Entry 9AST (electron microscopy, 3.07 A resolution); this record covers chains B and G of the 6 polymer chains in the assembly.

[Chain B]
Molecule: Guanine nucleotide-binding protein G(I)/G(S)/G(T) subunit beta-1
From: Homo sapiens
Reference sequence: P62873 (GBB1_HUMAN); numbering as in UniProt (aligned over 2-340)
Amino-acid sequence (351 residues; each row starts with the number of its first residue; numbers below 1 keep their minus sign (Met-10 is residue -10)):
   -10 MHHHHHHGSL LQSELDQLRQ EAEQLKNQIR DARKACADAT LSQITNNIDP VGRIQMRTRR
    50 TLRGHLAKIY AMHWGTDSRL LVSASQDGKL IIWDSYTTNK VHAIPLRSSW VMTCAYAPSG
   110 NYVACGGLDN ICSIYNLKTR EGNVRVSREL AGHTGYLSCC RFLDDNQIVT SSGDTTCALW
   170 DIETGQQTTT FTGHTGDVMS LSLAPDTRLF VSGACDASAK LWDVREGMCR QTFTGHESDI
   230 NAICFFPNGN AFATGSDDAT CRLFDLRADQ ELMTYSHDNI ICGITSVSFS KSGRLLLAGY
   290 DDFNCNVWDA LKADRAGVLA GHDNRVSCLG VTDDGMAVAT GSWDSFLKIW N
Disordered / not traced: -10 to 4
Construct notes: expression tag (-10 to 1)
UniProt features mapped onto this chain:
  - modified residue: Ser2 (N-acetylserine), His266 (Phosphohistidine)
  - natural variant: Leu30 (L30F: In MRD42; uncertain significance), Arg52 (R52G: In MRD42), Gly64 (G64V: In MRD42), Asp76 (D76E: In MRD42; D76G: In MRD42), Gly77 (G77S: In MRD42), Lys78 (K78R: In MRD42), Ile80 (I80N: In MRD42; I80T: In MRD42), His91 (H91R: In MRD42; uncertain significance), Ala92 (A92T: In MRD42), Pro94 (P94S: In MRD42), Leu95 (L95P: In MRD42), Arg96 (R96L: In MRD42), 5 further natural variant entries in UniProt

[Chain G]
Molecule: Guanine nucleotide-binding protein G(I)/G(S)/G(O) subunit gamma-2
From: Homo sapiens
Reference sequence: P59768 (GBG2_HUMAN); residues 1-71 here = UniProt positions 1-71
Amino-acid sequence (71 residues; numbered 1 to 71; the number before each row is that of its first residue):
     1 MASNNTASIA QARKLVQQLK MEANIDRIKV SKAAADLMAY CEAHAKEDPL LTPVPASQNP
    61 FREKKFFCAI L
Disordered / not traced: 1-8, 63-71
Construct notes: conflict Gln17 (Glu in P59768), Gln58 (Glu in P59768)
UniProt features mapped onto this chain:
  - modified residue: Ala2 (N-acetylalanine), Cys68 (Cysteine methyl ester)
  - lipidation: Cys68 (S-geranylgeranyl cysteine)

[How chain B and chain G interact]
Contacting residue pairs - 77 pairs, chain B then chain G:
  Leu7(B) - Gln11(G)
  Leu7(B) - Leu15(G)
  Arg8(B) - Gln11(G)
  Glu10(B) - Leu15(G)
  Glu10(B) - Leu19(G)
  Ala11(B) - Leu15(G)
  Ala11(B) - Gln18(G)  hydrogen bond (backbone-side chain)
  Leu14(B) - Leu19(G)  hydrophobic
  Lys15(B) - Gln18(G)
  Ile18(B) - Gln18(G)
  Ile18(B) - Glu22(G)
  Ala24(B) - Lys29(G)  hydrogen bond (backbone-side chain)
  Cys25(B) - Arg27(G)
  Cys25(B) - Ile28(G)
  Cys25(B) - Lys29(G)
  Cys25(B) - Val30(G)  hydrogen bond (backbone-backbone)
  Asp27(B) - Lys29(G)
  Asp27(B) - Val30(G)  hydrogen bond (side chain-backbone)
  Asp27(B) - Ser31(G)  hydrogen bond
  Ala28(B) - Val30(G)
  Leu30(B) - Ala34(G)  hydrophobic
  Ile33(B) - Ala34(G)  hydrophobic
  Ile33(B) - Met38(G)  hydrophobic
  Thr34(B) - Met38(G)
  Ile37(B) - Met38(G)  hydrophobic
  Ile37(B) - Glu42(G)
  Val40(B) - Leu51(G)  hydrophobic
  Ile43(B) - Leu50(G)
  Met45(B) - Leu50(G)  hydrophobic
  Arg48(B) - Asn59(G)
  Arg48(B) - Phe61(G)
  Arg49(B) - Phe61(G)  hydrogen bond (side chain-backbone)
  Ser84(B) - Phe61(G)
  Tyr85(B) - Pro60(G)
  Tyr85(B) - Phe61(G)  hydrophobic
  Cys218(B) - Gln17(G)  hydrogen bond (backbone-side chain)
  Cys218(B) - Met21(G)
  Arg219(B) - Met21(G)
  Arg219(B) - Glu22(G)
  Arg219(B) - Ile25(G)
  Gln220(B) - Glu22(G)
  Thr221(B) - Glu22(G)  hydrogen bond
  Phe235(B) - Leu37(G)  hydrophobic
  Phe235(B) - Tyr40(G)  hydrophobic
  Phe235(B) - Cys41(G)  hydrophobic
  Pro236(B) - Tyr40(G)
  Asn237(B) - Tyr40(G)
  Ala240(B) - Leu37(G)  hydrophobic
  Asp254(B) - Ala33(G)
  Arg256(B) - Arg27(G)
  Arg256(B) - Ile28(G)  hydrogen bond (backbone-backbone)
  Arg256(B) - Lys32(G)
  Arg256(B) - Ala33(G)
  Arg256(B) - Asp36(G)  salt bridge
  Ala257(B) - Ile28(G)
  Asp258(B) - Arg27(G)  salt bridge
  Gln259(B) - Val30(G)
  Leu261(B) - Val30(G)  hydrophobic
  Ser279(B) - Asp48(G)  hydrogen bond
  Lys280(B) - Glu47(G)
  Lys280(B) - Asp48(G)  hydrogen bond (backbone-side chain)
  Ser281(B) - Tyr40(G)
  Ser281(B) - Cys41(G)  hydrogen bond (backbone-side chain)
  Ser281(B) - His44(G)
  Ser281(B) - Asp48(G)  hydrogen bond
  Gly282(B) - Cys41(G)
  Arg283(B) - Leu51(G)
  Leu284(B) - Leu50(G)
  Leu300(B) - Met38(G)  hydrophobic
  Asp323(B) - Pro49(G)
  Gly324(B) - Pro49(G)
  Gly324(B) - Leu50(G)
  Met325(B) - Pro49(G)  hydrophobic
  Ala326(B) - Phe61(G)  hydrophobic
  Val327(B) - Leu50(G)  hydrophobic
  Ile338(B) - Phe61(G)  hydrophobic
  Asn340(B) - Asn59(G)  hydrogen bond
Also at the interface, not in a pair above, chain B (57 interface residues in all): Gln17, Ala21, Ala26, Thr29, Met217, Leu252, Val320
Also at the interface, not in a pair above, chain G (36 interface residues in all): Ala23, Asp26, Ala45, Val54, Arg62

[Summary]
57 residues of chain B and 36 residues of chain G are in contact, with 14 hydrogen bonds and 2 salt bridges.
Polar pairs include Arg256(B)-Asp36(G), Asp258(B)-Arg27(G) and Ala11(B)-Gln18(G).
Here chain B is Guanine nucleotide-binding protein G(I)/G(S)/G(T) subunit beta-1 and chain G is Guanine
nucleotide-binding protein G(I)/G(S)/G(O) subunit gamma-2, both from Homo sapiens. Entry 9AST (Cryo-EM
structure of XCR1 signaling complex) was determined by electron microscopy.
